PDB entry 2ZAF | X-ray diffraction, 2.50 A resolution | chains A and C of the 4 polymer chains in the assembly

[Chain A (and C)]
Molecule: Nitroalkane oxidase
Organism: Fusarium oxysporum
Notes: EC 1.7.3.1; chain C of this document is another copy of the same molecule, construct and numbering; everything in this record applies to it too
UniProtKB: Q8X1D8 (Q8X1D8_FUSOX); residues 1-439 here = UniProt positions 1-439
Amino-acid sequence (439 residues; row label = number of the first residue in the row):
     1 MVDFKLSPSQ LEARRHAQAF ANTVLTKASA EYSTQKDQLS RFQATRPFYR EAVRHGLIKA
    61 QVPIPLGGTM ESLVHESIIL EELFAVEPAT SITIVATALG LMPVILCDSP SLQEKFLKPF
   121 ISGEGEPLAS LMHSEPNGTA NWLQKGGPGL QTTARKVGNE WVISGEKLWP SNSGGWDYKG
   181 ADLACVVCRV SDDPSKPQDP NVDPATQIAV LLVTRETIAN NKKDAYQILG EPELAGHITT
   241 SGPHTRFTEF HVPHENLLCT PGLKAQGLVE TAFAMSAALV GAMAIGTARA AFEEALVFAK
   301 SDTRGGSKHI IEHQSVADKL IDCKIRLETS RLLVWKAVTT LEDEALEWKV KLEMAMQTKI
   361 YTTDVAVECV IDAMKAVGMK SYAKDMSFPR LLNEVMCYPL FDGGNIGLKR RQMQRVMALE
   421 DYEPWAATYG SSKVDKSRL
Disordered / not traced: 1, 432-439
Differences from the reference sequence: engineered mutation Lys-409 (Arg in Q8X1D8)
Residues lining bound ligands:
  - FAD (flavin-adenine dinucleotide), molecule 1: Leu-99, Leu-131, Met-132, His-133, Ser-134, Gly-138, Thr-139, Ala-140, Asn-141, Trp-169, Pro-170, Ser-171, Leu-234, Thr-240, Phe-273, Cys-397, Leu-400, Phe-401, Asp-402, Gly-403, Gly-404, Ile-406, Gly-407, Leu-408, Arg-411
  - FAD, molecule 2: Arg-304, Ile-310, His-313, Val-316, Lys-375, Ala-376, Val-377, Gly-378, Met-379, Tyr-382
Swiss-Prot annotation at these positions:
  - active site: Asp-402 (Proton acceptor)
  - binding site (FAD): Leu-131 to Ser-134, Thr-139 to Asn-141, Trp-169 to Ser-171, Arg-304, His-313, Gln-314, Lys-375 to Met-379, Leu-400 to Gly-404
  - mutagenesis: Ser-276 (S276A: Decreases catalytic activity about tenfold), Asp-402 (D402E: Decreases enzyme activity about twentyfold; D402N: Almost abolishes enzyme activity towards neutral nitroethane, but retains activity towards anionic nitroethane)
From the paper describing this entry:
  - catalytic residues: Asp-402 (citing earlier work)
  - contacts within the chain: Ser-276/Asp-402, Lys-359/Tyr-398 (backbone contact), Lys-359/Phe-401 (backbone contact), Lys-359/Gly-403 (backbone contact), Lys-359/Asn-405
  - mutagenesis - R409K (5-6 fold): decreased catalytic activity on oxygen
  - catalytic residues: Ser-276 (proposed by the authors, not directly observed)

[Interface between chain A and chain C]
Contacting residue pairs (113; chain A residue first):
  Val-2(A) / Asp-3(C)
  Val-2(A) / Phe-4(C)
  Val-2(A) / Lys-5(C)
  Val-2(A) / Leu-6(C)  hydrophobic
  Val-2(A) / Val-74(C)  hydrophobic
  Asp-3(A) / Val-2(C)
  Asp-3(A) / Asp-3(C)  hydrogen bond (backbone-backbone)
  Phe-4(A) / Val-2(C)
  Phe-4(A) / Phe-4(C)  hydrophobic
  Phe-4(A) / Trp-335(C)
  Phe-4(A) / Lys-336(C)
  Phe-4(A) / Thr-339(C)
  Lys-5(A) / Val-2(C)
  Leu-6(A) / Thr-428(C)
  Leu-6(A) / Tyr-429(C)  hydrophobic
  Leu-11(A) / Tyr-429(C)
  Arg-14(A) / Tyr-429(C)
  Glu-81(A) / Tyr-429(C)  hydrogen bond
  Arg-289(A) / Trp-425(C)
  Glu-293(A) / Trp-425(C)  hydrogen bond
  Leu-296(A) / Tyr-422(C)  hydrophobic
  Leu-296(A) / Pro-424(C)  hydrophobic
  Lys-300(A) / Met-417(C)  hydrogen bond (side chain-backbone)
  Lys-300(A) / Ala-418(C)
  Lys-300(A) / Leu-419(C)  hydrogen bond (side chain-backbone)
  Ile-311(A) / Gln-414(C)  hydrogen bond (backbone-side chain)
  Ile-311(A) / Met-417(C)
  Glu-312(A) / Gln-414(C)  hydrogen bond (backbone-side chain)
  Glu-312(A) / Ala-418(C)
  His-313(A) / Gln-414(C)
  Gln-314(A) / Arg-411(C)
  Gln-314(A) / Gln-414(C)
  Ala-317(A) / Gln-414(C)
  Asp-318(A) / Arg-410(C)  salt bridge
  Asp-318(A) / Arg-411(C)  salt bridge
  Leu-320(A) / Met-417(C)  hydrophobic
  Ile-321(A) / Arg-410(C)
  Ile-321(A) / Met-413(C)  hydrophobic
  Ile-321(A) / Met-417(C)  hydrophobic
  Asp-322(A) / Arg-410(C)  salt bridge
  Lys-324(A) / Glu-353(C)  salt bridge
  Lys-324(A) / Gln-357(C)
  Lys-324(A) / Met-413(C)
  Lys-324(A) / Tyr-422(C)
  Lys-324(A) / Pro-424(C)  hydrogen bond (side chain-backbone)
  Lys-324(A) / Trp-425(C)
  Ile-325(A) / Ile-360(C)  hydrophobic
  Ile-325(A) / Tyr-361(C)  hydrophobic
  Leu-327(A) / Trp-425(C)  hydrophobic
  Glu-328(A) / Leu-333(C)
  Glu-328(A) / Met-354(C)
  Glu-328(A) / Gln-357(C)
  Glu-328(A) / Trp-425(C)
  Glu-328(A) / Thr-428(C)
  Thr-329(A) / Leu-333(C)
  Arg-331(A) / Trp-425(C)
  Arg-331(A) / Thr-428(C)
  Arg-331(A) / Tyr-429(C)
  Leu-332(A) / Leu-332(C)
  Leu-332(A) / Leu-333(C)  hydrophobic
  Leu-332(A) / Lys-336(C)
  Leu-333(A) / Glu-328(C)
  Leu-333(A) / Thr-329(C)
  Leu-333(A) / Leu-332(C)  hydrophobic
  Trp-335(A) / Phe-4(C)
  Trp-335(A) / Thr-428(C)
  Lys-336(A) / Phe-4(C)
  Lys-336(A) / Glu-328(C)
  Lys-336(A) / Leu-332(C)
  Thr-339(A) / Phe-4(C)
  Glu-353(A) / Lys-324(C)  salt bridge
  Gln-357(A) / Lys-324(C)  hydrogen bond
  Gln-357(A) / Ile-325(C)
  Gln-357(A) / Glu-328(C)
  Ile-360(A) / Ile-325(C)  hydrophobic
  Tyr-361(A) / Ile-325(C)  hydrophobic
  Tyr-361(A) / Tyr-361(C)
  Arg-410(A) / Asp-318(C)  salt bridge
  Arg-410(A) / Ile-321(C)
  Arg-410(A) / Asp-322(C)  salt bridge
  Arg-411(A) / Gln-314(C)  hydrogen bond
  Arg-411(A) / Asp-318(C)  salt bridge
  Met-413(A) / Ile-321(C)  hydrophobic
  Gln-414(A) / Ile-311(C)  hydrogen bond (side chain-backbone)
  Gln-414(A) / Glu-312(C)
  Gln-414(A) / His-313(C)
  Gln-414(A) / Ala-317(C)
  Met-417(A) / Lys-300(C)  hydrogen bond (backbone-side chain)
  Met-417(A) / Ile-311(C)
  Met-417(A) / Ile-321(C)  hydrophobic
  Ala-418(A) / Lys-300(C)  hydrogen bond (backbone-side chain)
  Ala-418(A) / Ile-311(C)  hydrophobic
  Ala-418(A) / Glu-312(C)
  Leu-419(A) / Lys-300(C)  hydrogen bond (backbone-side chain)
  Tyr-422(A) / Leu-296(C)  hydrophobic
  Tyr-422(A) / Lys-324(C)
  Pro-424(A) / Lys-324(C)  hydrogen bond (backbone-side chain)
  Trp-425(A) / Arg-289(C)
  Trp-425(A) / Phe-292(C)  hydrophobic
  Trp-425(A) / Glu-293(C)  hydrogen bond
  Trp-425(A) / Lys-324(C)
  Trp-425(A) / Leu-327(C)  hydrophobic
  Trp-425(A) / Glu-328(C)
  Trp-425(A) / Arg-331(C)
  Thr-428(A) / Leu-6(C)
  Thr-428(A) / Glu-328(C)
  Thr-428(A) / Arg-331(C)  hydrogen bond
  Thr-428(A) / Trp-335(C)
  Tyr-429(A) / Leu-6(C)  hydrophobic
  Tyr-429(A) / Arg-14(C)
  Tyr-429(A) / Ile-78(C)
  Tyr-429(A) / Glu-81(C)  hydrogen bond
  Tyr-429(A) / Arg-331(C)
Also at the interface, not in a pair above, chain A (54 interface residues in all): Gln-10, Val-74, Ile-78, Phe-292, Met-354, Glu-420
Also at the interface, not in a pair above, chain C (56 interface residues in all): Gln-10, Leu-11, Glu-82, Leu-320, Asp-343, Glu-420

[In short]
The interface between chain A and chain C involves 54 residues on one side and 56 on the other; the contacts
include 18 hydrogen bonds and 8 salt bridges. Polar pairs include Asp-318(A)/Arg-410(C), Asp-318(A)/Arg-411(C)
and Asp-322(A)/Arg-410(C). The paper reports catalytic residues Asp-402(A) and Ser-276(A); R409K of chain A
reduces catalytic activity on oxygen.
Both chains are Nitroalkane oxidase (Fusarium oxysporum). Entry 2ZAF (Mechanistic and Structural Analyses of
the Roles of Arg409 and Asp402 in the Reaction of the ...) was determined by X-ray diffraction together with
2REH from the same study.
